Entry 9N69 (electron microscopy, 3.13 A resolution); this record covers chains C and H of the 8 polymer chains in the assembly.

Chain C:
Name: AAA family ATPase
Source organism: Escherichia coli
Notes: engineered mutation(s): N-terminal MWSHPQFEK, del native fMet
UniProtKB: A0AAD2V6K7 (A0AAD2V6K7_ECOLX); residues 2-544 here = UniProt positions 2-544
Sequence (552 residues; each row starts with the number of its first residue; numbers below 1 keep their minus sign (Met-7 is residue -7)):
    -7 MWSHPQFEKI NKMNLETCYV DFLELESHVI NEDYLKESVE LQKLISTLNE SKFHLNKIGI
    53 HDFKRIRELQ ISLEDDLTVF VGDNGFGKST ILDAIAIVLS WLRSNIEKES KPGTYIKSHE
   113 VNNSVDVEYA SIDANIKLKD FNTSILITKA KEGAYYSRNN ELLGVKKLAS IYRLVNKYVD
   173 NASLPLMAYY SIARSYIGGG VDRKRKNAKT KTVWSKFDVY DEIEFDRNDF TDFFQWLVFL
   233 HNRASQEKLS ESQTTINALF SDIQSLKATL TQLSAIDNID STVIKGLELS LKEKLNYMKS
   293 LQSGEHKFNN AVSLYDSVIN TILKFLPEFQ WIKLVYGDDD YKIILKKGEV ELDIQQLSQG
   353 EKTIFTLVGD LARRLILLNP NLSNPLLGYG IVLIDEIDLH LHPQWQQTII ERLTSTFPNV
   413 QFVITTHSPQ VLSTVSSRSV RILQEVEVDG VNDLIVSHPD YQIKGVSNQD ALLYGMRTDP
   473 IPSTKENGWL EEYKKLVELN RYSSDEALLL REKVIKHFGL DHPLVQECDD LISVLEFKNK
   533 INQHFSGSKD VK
Disordered / not traced: 193-199, 268-271, 452-544
Construct notes: expression tag (-7 to 1); conflict Gly156 (Glu in A0AAD2V6K7)
Residues lining bound ligands:
  - ATP (adenosine-5'-triphosphate), molecule 1: Lys56, Arg57, Asp75, Asn76, Gly77, Phe78, Gly79, Lys80, Ser81, Thr82, His111, Val113, Asn114, Asn115, Asp387
  - ATP, molecule 2: Lys339, Val342, Leu344, Gln348, Ser350, Glu353
What the authors report for this chain:
  - binding site for Retron IA msDNA (chain H): Lys100, Lys103, Lys109, Asn151, Asn152
  - mutagenesis - R195E/K196E/R197E/K198E/K201E/K203E: decreased growth
  - catalytic residues: Asp387 (proposed by the authors, not directly observed)

Chain H:
Molecule: Retron IA msDNA
Source organism: Escherichia coli
Sequence (92 nucleotides; numbered 1 to 92; the number before each row is that of its first residue):
     1 TAAAGACAGC GAAAGACACA GATTTCTCCT TCGCATATCT GCCCCGGGCA GGGATGCGAA
    61 GGAGAAATCT GTGTCTTTCG CAACCCTAAA CC
Disordered / not traced: 1-8, 39-49

How chain C and chain H interact:
Residue-residue contacts (10):
  Lys100(C) - DA14(H)  phosphate contact
  Lys100(C) - DG15(H)  salt bridge to the phosphate
  Pro104(C) - DG15(H)  sugar contact
  Gly105(C) - DA16(H)  sugar contact
  Thr106(C) - DC17(H)  phosphate contact
  Tyr107(C) - DC17(H)  phosphate contact
  Tyr107(C) - DT76(H)  sugar contact
  Lys109(C) - DC17(H)  salt bridge to the phosphate
  Leu154(C) - DT78(H)  phosphate contact
  Lys158(C) - DT78(H)  salt bridge to the phosphate
Interface residues without a listed pair, chain C (10 interface residues in all): Ser149, Asn152
Interface residues without a listed pair, chain H (9 interface residues in all): DG9, DA18, DT77

Summary:
10 residues of chain C face 9 of chain H across their interface; the contacts include 3 salt bridges. Among
the polar pairs are Lys100(C)-DG15(H), Lys109(C)-DC17(H) and Lys158(C)-DT78(H). Chain C binds ATP. The paper
reports the catalytic residue Asp387(C); R195E/K196E/R197E/K198E/K201E/K203E of chain C reduce growth.
Chain C is AAA family ATPase and chain H is Retron IA msDNA, both from Escherichia coli; the structure,
Structure of the retron IA complex with HNH nuclease in the "down" orientation, was determined by electron
microscopy, deposited together with 9N6B and 9N6C.
